PDB entry 3EJ7 | X-ray diffraction, 1.90 A resolution | chains C and E of the 6 polymer chains in the assembly

# Chain C (and E)
Protein: Alpha-subunit of trans-3-chloroacrylic acid dehalogenase
Organism: Pseudomonas pavonaceae
Notes: chain E of this document is another copy of the same molecule, construct and numbering; everything in this record applies to it too
Reference sequence: Q9EV85 (Q9EV85_PSEPV); residues 0-75 here correspond to UniProt positions 1-76 (UniProt number = residue number + 1)
Chain sequence (76 residues; row label = number of the first residue in the row; numbering starts at 0):
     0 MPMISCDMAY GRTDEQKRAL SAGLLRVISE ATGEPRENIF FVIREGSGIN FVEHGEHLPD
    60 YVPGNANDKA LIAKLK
Disordered / not traced: 0, 60-75 (chain E: 0, 59-75)
Construct notes: engineered mutation Ala8 (Arg9 in Q9EV85)
Reported in the primary citation:
  - mutagenesis - R8A: decreased catalytic activity (citing earlier work)

# Interface between chain C and chain E
Pairs across the interface (23):
  Asp13(C) - Ile48(E)
  Lys16(C) - Ile48(E)
  Lys16(C) - Asn49(E)  hydrogen bond
  Lys16(C) - His56(E)
  Arg17(C) - Ile48(E)
  Arg17(C) - His56(E)
  Ser20(C) - Val51(E)
  Ser20(C) - His56(E)  hydrogen bond
  Leu24(C) - Val51(E)  hydrophobic
  Glu36(C) - His53(E)
  Glu36(C) - Gly54(E)
  Phe39(C) - Phe50(E)  hydrophobic
  Phe39(C) - Val51(E)
  Phe39(C) - Glu52(E)
  Phe40(C) - Asn49(E)
  Phe40(C) - Phe50(E)
  Phe40(C) - Val51(E)  hydrogen bond (backbone-backbone)
  Val41(C) - Asn49(E)
  Val41(C) - Phe50(E)  hydrophobic
  Ile42(C) - Asn49(E)  hydrogen bond (backbone-backbone)
  Arg43(C) - Asp6(E)  salt bridge
  Arg43(C) - Arg43(E)
  Glu44(C) - Asn49(E)  hydrogen bond
Also at the interface, not in a pair above, chain C (14 interface residues in all): Arg35, Ile38

# Summary
14 residues of chain C face 10 of chain E across their interface; the contacts include 5 hydrogen bonds and 1
salt bridge. Polar pairs include Arg43(C)-Asp6(E), Lys16(C)-Asn49(E) and Ser20(C)-His56(E). From the paper:
R8A of chain C reduces catalytic activity.
Chain C and chain E are both Alpha-subunit of trans-3-chloroacrylic acid dehalogenase (Pseudomonas
pavonaceae); the structure, Structural and mechanistic analysis of trans-3-chloroacrylic acid dehalogenase
activity, was determined by X-ray diffraction, deposited together with 3EJ3 and 3EJ9.
